1QAK - chains A and B; structure by X-ray diffraction, 2.00 A resolution.

# Chain A (and B)
Molecule: Copper amine oxidase
From: Escherichia coli
Notes: EC 1.4.3.4; chain B of this document is another copy of the same molecule, construct and numbering; everything in this record applies to it too
UniProtKB: P46883 (AMO_ECOLI); residues 6-727 here correspond to UniProt positions 36-757 (UniProt number = residue number + 30)
Chain sequence (722 residues; row label = number of the first residue in the row):
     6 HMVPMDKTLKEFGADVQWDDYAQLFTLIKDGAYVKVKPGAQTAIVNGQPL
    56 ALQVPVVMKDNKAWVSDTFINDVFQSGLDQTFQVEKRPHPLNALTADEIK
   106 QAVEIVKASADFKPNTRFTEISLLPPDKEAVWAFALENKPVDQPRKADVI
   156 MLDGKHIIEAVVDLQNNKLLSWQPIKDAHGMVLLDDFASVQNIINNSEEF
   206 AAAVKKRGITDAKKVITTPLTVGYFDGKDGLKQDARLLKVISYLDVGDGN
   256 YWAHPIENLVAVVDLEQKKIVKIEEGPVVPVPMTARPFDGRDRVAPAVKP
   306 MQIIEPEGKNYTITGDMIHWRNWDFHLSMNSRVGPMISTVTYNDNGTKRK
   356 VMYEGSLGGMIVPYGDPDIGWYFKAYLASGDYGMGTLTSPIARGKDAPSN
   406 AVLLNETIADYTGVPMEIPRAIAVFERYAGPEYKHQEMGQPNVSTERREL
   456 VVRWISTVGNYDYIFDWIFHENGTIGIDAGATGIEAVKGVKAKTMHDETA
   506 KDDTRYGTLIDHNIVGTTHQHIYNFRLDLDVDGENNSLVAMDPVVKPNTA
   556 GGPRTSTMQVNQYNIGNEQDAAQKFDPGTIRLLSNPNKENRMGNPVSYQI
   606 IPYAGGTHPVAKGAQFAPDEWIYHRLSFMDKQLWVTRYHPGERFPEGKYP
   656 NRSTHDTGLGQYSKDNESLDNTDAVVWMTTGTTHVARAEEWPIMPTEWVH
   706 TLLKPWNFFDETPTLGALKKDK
Unresolved in the structure: 726-727 (chain B: fully traced)
Differences from the reference sequence: engineered mutation Ala-383 (Asp413 in P46883); modified residue (466)
Modified residues: Tyr-466 (5-(2-carboxy-2-aminoethyl)-2-hydroxy-1,4-benzoquinone; TPQ)
Curated features (UniProtKB/Swiss-Prot):
  - active site: Tyr-466 (Schiff-base intermediate with substrate)
  - binding site (substrate): Tyr-381, Leu-382, Ser-384 to Leu-392, Val-463 to Tyr-468
  - binding site (Cu cation): His-524, His-526, His-689
  - binding site (Ca(2+)): Asp-533, Leu-534, Asp-535, Glu-573, Tyr-667, Asp-670, Glu-672, Asp-678, Ala-679
  - binding site (Mn(2+)): Asp-533, Asp-535, Asp-678
  - modified residue: Tyr-466 (2',4',5'-topaquinone)
Bound ions: Cu ion: His-524, His-526, His-689; Ca2+ site 1: Asp-533, Leu-534, Asp-535, Asp-678, Ala-679; Ca2+ site 2: Glu-573, Tyr-667, Asp-670, Glu-672

# Chain A / chain B interface
Pairs across the interface (341; chain A residue first):
  Asp-24(A) with Lys-40(B), salt bridge
  Tyr-26(A) with Leu-29(B), hydrophobic; Lys-40(B); Val-41(B); Lys-42(B), hydrogen bond (side chain-backbone); Ala-45(B); Thr-47(B), hydrogen bond (side chain-backbone); Ala-48(B); Ile-49(B), hydrophobic
  Leu-29(A) with Tyr-26(B), hydrophobic
  Lys-40(A) with Asp-24(B), salt bridge; Tyr-26(B)
  Val-41(A) with Tyr-26(B)
  Lys-42(A) with Tyr-26(B), hydrogen bond (backbone-side chain)
  Ala-45(A) with Tyr-26(B)
  Thr-47(A) with Tyr-26(B), hydrogen bond (backbone-side chain)
  Ala-48(A) with Tyr-26(B)
  Ile-49(A) with Tyr-26(B), hydrophobic
  Phe-230(A) with Pro-558(B), hydrophobic
  Lys-233(A) with Pro-558(B)
  Tyr-256(A) with Glu-442(B), hydrogen bond
  Trp-257(A) with Glu-442(B), hydrogen bond
  Arg-291(A) with Arg-596(B)
  Phe-293(A) with His-440(B); Val-448(B)
  Asp-294(A) with Val-448(B)
  Arg-296(A) with Lys-724(B)
  Asp-297(A) with Ala-722(B); Leu-723(B); Lys-724(B), hydrogen bond (backbone-backbone)
  Arg-298(A) with Glu-716(B), salt bridge; Leu-720(B); Gly-721(B), hydrogen bond (side chain-backbone); Ala-722(B); Leu-723(B); Lys-724(B)
  Val-299(A) with Ala-722(B), hydrogen bond (backbone-backbone); Lys-724(B)
  Ala-302(A) with Arg-326(B), hydrogen bond (backbone-side chain)
  Val-303(A) with Asn-315(B); Arg-326(B); Arg-453(B)
  Lys-304(A) with Glu-312(B), hydrogen bond (side chain-backbone); Gly-313(B); Lys-314(B), hydrogen bond (side chain-backbone); Asn-315(B)
  Pro-305(A) with Glu-310(B); Pro-311(B); Glu-312(B)
  Met-306(A) with Ile-309(B); Glu-310(B); Asn-405(B); Glu-431(B); Arg-453(B)
  Gln-307(A) with Gln-307(B); Ile-308(B); Ile-309(B), hydrogen bond (backbone-backbone)
  Ile-308(A) with Gln-307(B)
  Ile-309(A) with Pro-305(B); Met-306(B); Gln-307(B), hydrogen bond (backbone-backbone)
  Glu-310(A) with Pro-305(B)
  Pro-311(A) with Pro-305(B)
  Glu-312(A) with Lys-304(B), hydrogen bond (backbone-side chain); Pro-305(B)
  Gly-313(A) with Lys-304(B)
  Lys-314(A) with Lys-304(B), hydrogen bond (backbone-side chain)
  Asn-315(A) with Val-303(B); Lys-304(B)
  Arg-326(A) with Ala-302(B), hydrogen bond (side chain-backbone); Val-303(B)
  Pro-368(A) with Met-563(B)
  Tyr-369(A) with Arg-559(B), hydrogen bond (backbone-side chain); Met-563(B)
  Gly-370(A) with Arg-559(B); Thr-562(B); Met-563(B), hydrogen bond (backbone-backbone)
  Asp-371(A) with Arg-559(B)
  Pro-372(A) with Asn-553(B); Ala-555(B), hydrophobic; Thr-562(B)
  Tyr-377(A) with Pro-558(B), hydrophobic; Arg-559(B), hydrogen bond (backbone-side chain)
  Ser-394(A) with Gln-441(B)
  Pro-395(A) with Lys-439(B)
  Ala-397(A) with Asn-447(B); Ser-449(B)
  Gly-399(A) with Tyr-433(B); Glu-451(B)
  Lys-400(A) with Tyr-433(B), hydrogen bond (backbone-side chain); Gly-435(B); Pro-436(B); Ser-449(B), hydrogen bond (side chain-backbone)
  Asp-401(A) with Tyr-433(B), hydrogen bond (backbone-side chain); Pro-436(B); Lys-439(B), salt bridge; Ser-449(B), hydrogen bond
  Ala-402(A) with Tyr-433(B), hydrogen bond (backbone-side chain)
  Pro-403(A) with Tyr-433(B)
  Asn-405(A) with Met-306(B)
  Glu-431(A) with Met-306(B)
  Tyr-433(A) with Lys-400(B), hydrogen bond (side chain-backbone); Asp-401(B), hydrogen bond (side chain-backbone); Ala-402(B), hydrogen bond (side chain-backbone); Pro-403(B); Arg-458(B)
  Pro-436(A) with Lys-400(B); Asp-401(B); Ile-469(B), hydrophobic; Thr-701(B), hydrogen bond (backbone-side chain)
  Glu-437(A) with Pro-700(B); Thr-701(B), hydrogen bond (backbone-backbone)
  Tyr-438(A) with Thr-487(B); Ile-698(B), hydrophobic; Met-699(B); Thr-701(B)
  Lys-439(A) with Ser-394(B); Asp-401(B), salt bridge; Ile-460(B); Asp-467(B); Thr-487(B), hydrogen bond (backbone-side chain); Gly-488(B), hydrogen bond (backbone-backbone)
  His-440(A) with Phe-293(B); Thr-462(B); Gly-464(B); Asn-465(B); Asp-467(B), salt bridge; Ile-489(B)
  Gln-441(A) with Ser-394(B); Thr-462(B); Asp-467(B), hydrogen bond (backbone-side chain)
  Glu-442(A) with Tyr-256(B), hydrogen bond; Trp-257(B), hydrogen bond
  Met-443(A) with Phe-192(B), hydrophobic
  Asn-447(A) with Ala-397(B)
  Val-448(A) with Phe-293(B), hydrophobic; Asp-294(B)
  Ser-449(A) with Lys-400(B); Asp-401(B), hydrogen bond
  Glu-451(A) with Gly-399(B)
  Arg-452(A) with Pro-700(B); Thr-701(B), hydrogen bond (side chain-backbone)
  Arg-453(A) with Val-303(B); Met-306(B)
  Arg-458(A) with Tyr-433(B)
  Ile-460(A) with Lys-439(B)
  Thr-462(A) with His-440(B); Gln-441(B)
  Gly-464(A) with His-440(B)
  Asn-465(A) with His-440(B), hydrogen bond (backbone-side chain)
  Asp-467(A) with Lys-439(B); His-440(B), salt bridge; Gln-441(B), hydrogen bond (side chain-backbone)
  Ile-469(A) with Pro-436(B), hydrophobic
  Asn-477(A) with Pro-700(B)
  Thr-487(A) with Tyr-438(B); Lys-439(B), hydrogen bond (side chain-backbone)
  Gly-488(A) with Lys-439(B), hydrogen bond (backbone-backbone)
  Ile-489(A) with His-440(B)
  Thr-499(A) with Arg-596(B); Met-597(B)
  Met-500(A) with Met-597(B), hydrogen bond (backbone-backbone); Gly-598(B); Asn-599(B)
  His-501(A) with Glu-594(B), salt bridge
  Arg-510(A) with Gln-564(B)
  Tyr-511(A) with Thr-562(B); Met-563(B); Gln-564(B)
  Leu-514(A) with Met-597(B); Asn-599(B)
  Ile-515(A) with Met-597(B)
  Asp-516(A) with Arg-596(B), salt bridge; Met-597(B)
  His-517(A) with Arg-596(B), hydrogen bond; Met-597(B)
  Val-550(A) with Gln-620(B); Phe-621(B); Ala-622(B)
  Asn-553(A) with Pro-372(B)
  Ala-555(A) with Pro-372(B), hydrophobic
  Pro-558(A) with Phe-230(B), hydrophobic; Lys-233(B); Tyr-377(B), hydrophobic
  Arg-559(A) with Tyr-369(B), hydrogen bond (side chain-backbone); Gly-370(B); Asp-371(B); Tyr-377(B), hydrogen bond (side chain-backbone); Phe-621(B); Glu-625(B), salt bridge
  Thr-560(A) with Ala-622(B); Asp-624(B), hydrogen bond; Glu-625(B), hydrogen bond (backbone-side chain)
  Ser-561(A) with Phe-621(B); Ala-622(B), hydrogen bond (side chain-backbone); Glu-625(B), hydrogen bond (backbone-side chain)
  Thr-562(A) with Gly-370(B); Pro-372(B); Tyr-511(B)
  Met-563(A) with Pro-368(B); Tyr-369(B); Gly-370(B), hydrogen bond (backbone-backbone); Arg-510(B); Tyr-511(B); Gln-620(B); Phe-621(B), hydrophobic
  Gln-564(A) with Arg-510(B); Tyr-511(B)
  Asp-581(A) with Lys-617(B)
  Pro-582(A) with Tyr-608(B); Pro-614(B); Val-615(B), hydrogen bond (backbone-backbone)
  Gly-583(A) with Val-615(B)
  Ile-585(A) with Pro-614(B), hydrophobic; Val-690(B), hydrophobic
  Glu-594(A) with His-501(B), salt bridge
  Asn-595(A) with Ala-693(B)
  Arg-596(A) with Arg-291(B); Thr-499(B); Asp-516(B), salt bridge; His-517(B), hydrogen bond (backbone-side chain)
  Met-597(A) with Thr-499(B); Met-500(B), hydrogen bond (backbone-backbone); Leu-514(B); Ile-515(B); Asp-516(B); His-517(B); Ala-693(B), hydrophobic
  Gly-598(A) with Met-500(B); His-501(B)
  Asn-599(A) with Met-500(B); Leu-514(B)
  Tyr-608(A) with Pro-582(B); Tyr-608(B)
  Ala-609(A) with Gly-610(B); Gly-611(B), hydrogen bond (backbone-backbone)
  Gly-610(A) with Ala-609(B); Gly-610(B)
  Gly-611(A) with Ala-609(B), hydrogen bond (backbone-backbone)
  Thr-612(A) with Leu-707(B); Lys-709(B), hydrogen bond (backbone-side chain)
  His-613(A) with Lys-709(B)
  Pro-614(A) with Pro-582(B); Ile-585(B), hydrophobic
  Val-615(A) with Pro-582(B), hydrogen bond (backbone-backbone); Gly-583(B)
  Lys-617(A) with Asp-581(B), salt bridge; Pro-582(B); Gly-583(B)
  Gln-620(A) with Val-550(B); Met-563(B)
  Phe-621(A) with Val-550(B); Arg-559(B); Ser-561(B); Met-563(B), hydrophobic
  Ala-622(A) with Val-550(B); Thr-560(B); Ser-561(B), hydrogen bond (backbone-side chain)
  Asp-624(A) with Thr-560(B), hydrogen bond
  Glu-625(A) with Arg-559(B), salt bridge; Thr-560(B), hydrogen bond (side chain-backbone); Ser-561(B), hydrogen bond (side chain-backbone)
  Val-690(A) with Ile-585(B), hydrophobic; Trp-711(B)
  Ala-691(A) with Trp-711(B)
  Arg-692(A) with Lys-709(B); Pro-710(B), hydrogen bond (side chain-backbone); Trp-711(B); Asn-712(B)
  Ala-693(A) with Asn-595(B); Asn-712(B), hydrogen bond (backbone-side chain); Phe-714(B); Asp-715(B); Glu-716(B); Thr-717(B)
  Glu-694(A) with Pro-710(B); Trp-711(B); Asn-712(B), hydrogen bond (side chain-backbone); Phe-713(B), hydrogen bond (side chain-backbone); Phe-714(B), hydrogen bond (side chain-backbone); Glu-716(B); Thr-717(B); Pro-718(B)
  Trp-696(A) with Glu-716(B); Thr-717(B), hydrogen bond (backbone-backbone)
  Pro-697(A) with Thr-717(B); Leu-720(B)
  Ile-698(A) with Tyr-438(B), hydrophobic; His-440(B); Thr-717(B), hydrogen bond (backbone-side chain); Leu-720(B), hydrophobic
  Met-699(A) with Tyr-438(B)
  Pro-700(A) with Glu-437(B); Arg-452(B); Asn-477(B)
  Thr-701(A) with Pro-436(B), hydrogen bond (side chain-backbone); Glu-437(B), hydrogen bond (backbone-backbone); Tyr-438(B); Arg-452(B), hydrogen bond (backbone-side chain)
  Glu-702(A) with Lys-709(B), salt bridge
  Leu-707(A) with Thr-612(B)
  Lys-709(A) with Thr-612(B), hydrogen bond (side chain-backbone); His-613(B); Arg-692(B); Glu-702(B), salt bridge
  Pro-710(A) with Arg-692(B), hydrogen bond (backbone-side chain); Glu-694(B)
  Trp-711(A) with Val-690(B); Ala-691(B); Arg-692(B); Glu-694(B)
  Asn-712(A) with Arg-692(B); Ala-693(B), hydrogen bond (side chain-backbone); Glu-694(B), hydrogen bond (backbone-side chain)
  Phe-713(A) with Glu-694(B), hydrogen bond (backbone-side chain)
  Phe-714(A) with Ala-693(B); Glu-694(B), hydrogen bond (backbone-side chain)
  Asp-715(A) with Ala-693(B)
  Glu-716(A) with Arg-298(B), salt bridge; Ala-693(B); Glu-694(B); Trp-696(B)
  Thr-717(A) with Ala-693(B); Glu-694(B); Trp-696(B), hydrogen bond (backbone-backbone); Pro-697(B); Ile-698(B), hydrogen bond (side chain-backbone)
  Pro-718(A) with Glu-694(B)
  Leu-720(A) with Phe-293(B); Arg-298(B); Pro-697(B)
  Gly-721(A) with Arg-298(B), hydrogen bond (backbone-side chain)
  Ala-722(A) with Arg-298(B); Val-299(B), hydrogen bond (backbone-backbone)
  Leu-723(A) with Asp-297(B); Arg-298(B); Val-299(B)
  Lys-724(A) with Arg-296(B), hydrogen bond (side chain-backbone); Asp-297(B), hydrogen bond (backbone-backbone); Arg-298(B), hydrogen bond (side chain-backbone); Val-299(B)
Also at the interface, not in a pair above, chain A (171 interface residues in all): Ala-27, Phe-192, Asp-234, Pro-301, Asp-373, Trp-376, Gly-435, Thr-450, Lys-498, Thr-513, Thr-523, His-524, Gln-525, Pro-548, Val-549, Gly-556, Val-565, Gln-604, Ile-606, Thr-688, Glu-695, Trp-703
Also at the interface, not in a pair above, chain B (172 interface residues in all): Ala-27, Asp-234, Gly-295, Asp-373, Trp-376, Leu-392, Pro-395, Arg-432, Met-443, Lys-498, Thr-513, Thr-523, His-524, Gln-525, Pro-548, Val-549, Gly-556, Val-565, Gln-604, Ile-606, Thr-688, Glu-695, Trp-703

# In short
171 residues of chain A and 172 residues of chain B are in contact; the contacts include 84 hydrogen bonds and
17 salt bridges. Polar contacts include Asp-24(A)/Lys-40(B), Arg-298(A)/Glu-716(B) and Asp-401(A)/Lys-439(B).
Both chains are Copper amine oxidase (Escherichia coli). Entry 1QAK (The active site base controls cofactor
reactivity in escherichia coli amine oxidase : X-ray crystallographic studies ...) was determined by X-ray
diffraction (same publication as 1DYU, 1QAL and 1QAF).
